8FIS - chains G and H of the 10 polymer chains in the assembly; structure by electron microscopy, 3.18 A resolution.

Chain G:
Name: Envelope glycoprotein gp120
From: Human immunodeficiency virus 1
UniProtKB: Q2N0S6 (Q2N0S6_9HIV1); the construct lacks a stretch of the UniProt sequence and is renumbered around it, so the offset changes along the chain: 31-141 = UniProt 30-140; 150-185 = UniProt 141-176; 188-309 = UniProt 187-308; 312-321 = UniProt 309-318; 2 more segments
Sequence (481 residues; each row starts with the number of its first residue; note: 13 numbers in that range are skipped by the numbering (no residue carries them; nothing is unmodelled there); a row labelled like 185A-185J holds insertion residues (185A, then the next letters in order)):
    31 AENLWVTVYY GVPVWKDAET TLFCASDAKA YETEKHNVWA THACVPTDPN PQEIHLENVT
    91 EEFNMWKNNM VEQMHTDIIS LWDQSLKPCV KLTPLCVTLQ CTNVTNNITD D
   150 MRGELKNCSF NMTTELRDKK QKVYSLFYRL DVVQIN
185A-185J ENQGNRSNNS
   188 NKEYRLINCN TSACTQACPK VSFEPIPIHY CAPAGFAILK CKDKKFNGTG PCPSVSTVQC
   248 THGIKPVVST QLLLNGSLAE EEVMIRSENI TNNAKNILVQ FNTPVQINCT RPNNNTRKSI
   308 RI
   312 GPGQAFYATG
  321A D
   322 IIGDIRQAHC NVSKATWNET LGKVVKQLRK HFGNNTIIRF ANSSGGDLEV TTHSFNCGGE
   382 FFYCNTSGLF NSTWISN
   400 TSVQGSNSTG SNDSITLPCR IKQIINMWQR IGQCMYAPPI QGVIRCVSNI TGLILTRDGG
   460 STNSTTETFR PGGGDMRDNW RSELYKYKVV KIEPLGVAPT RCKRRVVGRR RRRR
Disordered / not traced: 31, 185A-185J, 400-410, 506-513
Construct notes: conflict Cys201 (Ile200 in Q2N0S6), Asn332 (Thr330 in Q2N0S6), Cys433 (Ala430 in Q2N0S6), Cys501 (Ala498 in Q2N0S6), Arg509 (Glu506 in Q2N0S6), Arg510 (Lys507 in Q2N0S6), Arg512 (Ala509 in Q2N0S6), Arg513 (Val510 in Q2N0S6)
Cystine bridges: Cys54-Cys74, Cys119-Cys205, Cys126-Cys196, Cys131-Cys157, Cys201-Cys433, Cys218-Cys247, Cys228-Cys239, Cys296-Cys331, Cys378-Cys445, Cys385-Cys418
Covalent attachments: N-acetylglucosamine (NAG) linked to Asn88, Asn133, Asn137, Asn156, Asn160, Asn197, Asn234, Asn262, Asn276, Asn295, Asn301, Asn332, Asn339, Asn355, Asn363, Asn386, Asn392, Asn448, Asn462

Chain H:
Name: VRC26.25 Heavy
From: Homo sapiens
Sequence (247 residues; each row starts with the number of its first residue; a row labelled like 82A-82C holds insertion residues (82A, then the next letters in order)):
     1 QVQLVESGGG VVQPGTSLRL SCAASQFRFD GYGMHWVRQA PGKGLEWVAS IS
   52A H
    53 DGIKKYHAEK VWGRFTISRD NSKNTLYLQM
82A-82C NSL
    83 RPEDTALYYC AKDLREDE
100A-100Z CEEWWSDYYDFGAQLPCAKSRGGLVG
   101 I
101A-101B AD
   102 NWGQGTMVTV SSASTKGPSV FPLAPSSKST SGGTAALGCL VKDYFPEPVT VSWNSGALTS
   162 GVHTFPAVLQ SSGLYSLSSV VTVPSSSLGT QTYICNVNHK PSNTKVDKKV EPKS
Disordered / not traced: 113-215
Modified residues: Tyr100H (O-sulfo-L-tyrosine; TYS); Tyr100I (O-sulfo-L-tyrosine; TYS)
Cystine bridges: Cys22-Cys92, Cys100A-Cys100Q

Interface between chain G and chain H:
Contacting residue pairs (21; chain G residue first):
  Pro124(G) with Tyr100H(H)
  Asn160(G) with Phe100K(H)
  Thr162(G) with Phe100K(H)
  Thr163(G) with Glu100C(H)
  Arg166(G) with Ser100F(H); Tyr100H(H); Tyr100I(H)
  Asp167(G) with Trp100D(H); Trp100E(H); Ser100F(H), hydrogen bond (backbone-backbone)
  Lys168(G) with Glu100C(H); Trp100D(H); Trp100E(H); Ser100F(H); Ala100R(H)
  Lys169(G) with Glu100C(H); Trp100D(H), hydrogen bond (backbone-backbone); Ser100F(H), hydrogen bond (backbone-side chain); Phe100K(H)
  Gln170(G) with Glu100B(H)
  Lys171(G) with Trp100D(H)
Other interface residues (no listed pair), chain G (12 interface residues in all): Thr123, Met161
Other interface residues (no listed pair), chain H (10 interface residues in all): Ala100M

Summary:
The interface between chain G and chain H involves 12 residues on one side and 10 on the other; the contacts
include 3 hydrogen bonds. Polar contacts include Lys169(G)-Ser100F(H), Asp167(G)-Ser100F(H) and
Lys169(G)-Trp100D(H).
Chain G is Envelope glycoprotein gp120 (Human immunodeficiency virus 1) and chain H is VRC26.25 Heavy (Homo
sapiens); the structure, Structure of Bispecific CAP256V2LS-J3 Fab in complex with BG505 DS-SOSIP.664, was
determined by electron microscopy.
